3ODC - chains A and D of the 3 polymer chains in the assembly; structure by X-ray diffraction, 2.80 A resolution.

Chain A:
Protein: Poly [ADP-ribose] polymerase 1
From: Homo sapiens
Notes: EC 2.4.2.30; fragment: PARP-1 zinc finger 2, Zn2
UniProt: P09874 (PARP1_HUMAN); numbering as in UniProt (aligned over 105-206)
Sequence (111 residues; numbered 104 to 214; the number before each row is that of its first residue):
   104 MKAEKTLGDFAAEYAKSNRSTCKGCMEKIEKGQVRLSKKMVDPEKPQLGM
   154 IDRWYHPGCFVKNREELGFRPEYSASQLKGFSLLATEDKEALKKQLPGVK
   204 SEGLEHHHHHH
Unresolved in the structure: 104-108, 202-214
Construct notes: expression tag (104, 207-214)
Metal / ion sites: Zn2+: Cys125, Cys128, His159, Cys162
What the authors report for this chain:
  - binding site for the 8-nt DNA strand: Lys119 to Lys126, Arg138, Leu151, Ile154
  - binding site for the 8-nt DNA strand (chain D): Asn121, Lys134
  - mutagenesis - R138A, L151A/I154A: abolished binding to DNA
  - mutagenesis - R122A (80-fold): decreased binding to DNA
  - mutagenesis - R138A, L151A/I154A: abolished binding to the 8-nt DNA strand
  - mutagenesis - R122A (80-fold), L151A, I154A: decreased binding to the 8-nt DNA strand

Chain D:
Molecule: 8-nt DNA strand
Sequence (8 nucleotides; row label = number of the first residue in the row):
     1 CGTCTGGG

Interface between chain A and chain D:
Residue-residue contacts (4):
  Arg122(A) - DC4(D)  hydrogen bond to the base
  Arg122(A) - DT5(D)  hydrogen bond to the base
  Arg122(A) - DG6(D)  sugar contact
  Lys134(A) - DG7(D)  salt bridge to the phosphate
Also at the interface, not in a pair above, chain A (4 interface residues in all): Asn121, Leu151
Also at the interface, not in a pair above, chain D (5 interface residues in all): DC1

In short:
4 residues of chain A and 5 residues of chain D are in contact, with 2 hydrogen bonds and 1 salt bridge. Polar
contacts include Arg122(A)-DC4(D), Arg122(A)-DT5(D) and Lys134(A)-DG7(D). From the paper: a binding site for
the 8-nt DNA strand at Lys119(A), Arg138(A) and Leu151(A) among others; R122A, L151A and I154A of chain A
reduce binding to the 8-nt DNA strand; 5 substitutions were tested in all.
Chain A is Poly [ADP-ribose] polymerase 1 (Homo sapiens) and chain D is an 8-nt DNA strand; the structure,
Human PARP-1 zinc finger 2 (Zn2) bound to DNA, was determined by X-ray diffraction (same publication as 3OD8,
3ODA and 3ODE).
